4WRT - chains V and B of the 5 polymer chains in the assembly; structure by X-ray diffraction, 2.70 A resolution.

[Chain V]
Molecule: Influenza virus polymerase vRNA promoter 5' end
Sequence (14 nucleotides; numbered 1 to 14; the number before each row is that of its first residue):
     1 AGUAGUAACA AGAG

[Chain B]
Molecule: RNA-directed RNA polymerase catalytic subunit
Organism: Influenza B virus
Notes: EC 2.7.7.48
Reference sequence: Q5V8Y6 (Q5V8Y6_9INFB); numbering as in UniProt (aligned over 1-752)
Amino-acid sequence (772 residues; row label = number of the first residue in the row; numbers below 1 keep their minus sign (Gly-8 is residue -8)):
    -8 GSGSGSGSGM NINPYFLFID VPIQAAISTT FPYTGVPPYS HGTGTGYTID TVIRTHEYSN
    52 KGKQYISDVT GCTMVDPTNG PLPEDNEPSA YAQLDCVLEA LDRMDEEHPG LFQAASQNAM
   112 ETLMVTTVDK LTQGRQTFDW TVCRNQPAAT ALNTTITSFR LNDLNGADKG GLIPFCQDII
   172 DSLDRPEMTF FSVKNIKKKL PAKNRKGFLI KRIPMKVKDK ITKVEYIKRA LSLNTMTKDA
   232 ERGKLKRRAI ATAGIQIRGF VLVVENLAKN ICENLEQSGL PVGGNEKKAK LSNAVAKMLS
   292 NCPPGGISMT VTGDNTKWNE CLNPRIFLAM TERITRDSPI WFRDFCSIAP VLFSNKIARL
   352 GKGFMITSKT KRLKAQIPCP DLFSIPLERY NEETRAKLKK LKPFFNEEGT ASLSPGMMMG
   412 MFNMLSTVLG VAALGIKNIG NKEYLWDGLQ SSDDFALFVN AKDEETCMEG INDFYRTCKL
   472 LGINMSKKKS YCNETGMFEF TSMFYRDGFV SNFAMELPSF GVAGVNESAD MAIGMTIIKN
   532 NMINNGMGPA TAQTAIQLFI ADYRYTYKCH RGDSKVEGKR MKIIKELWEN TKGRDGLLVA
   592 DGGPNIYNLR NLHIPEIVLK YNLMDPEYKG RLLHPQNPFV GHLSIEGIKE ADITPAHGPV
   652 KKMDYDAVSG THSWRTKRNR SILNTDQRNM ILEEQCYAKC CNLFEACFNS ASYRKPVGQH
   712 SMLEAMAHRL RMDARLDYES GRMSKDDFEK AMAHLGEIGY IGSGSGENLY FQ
Disordered / not traced: -8 to 0, 646-652, 750-763
Construct notes: expression tag (-8 to 0, 753-763)
Reported in the primary citation:
  - binding site for Influenza virus polymerase vRNA promoter 3' end: Val184 to Asn186, Arg203, Asn670 to Arg679

[Chain V / chain B interface]
Pairs across the interface - 17 pairs, chain V then chain B:
  A4(V) - His32(B)  phosphate contact
  G5(V) - His32(B)  salt bridge to the phosphate
  U6(V) - Tyr38(B)  hydrogen bond to the phosphate
  U6(V) - Lys237(B)  base contact
  U6(V) - Glu384(B)  base contact
  A7(V) - His32(B)  sugar contact
  A7(V) - Gly33(B)  phosphate contact
  A7(V) - Thr34(B)  phosphate contact
  A7(V) - Tyr38(B)  phosphate contact
  A8(V) - His32(B)  sugar contact
  A8(V) - Gly33(B)  phosphate contact
  A8(V) - Thr34(B)  hydrogen bond to the phosphate
  A8(V) - Met356(B)  phosphate contact
  A8(V) - Gln367(B)  phosphate contact
  C9(V) - Lys365(B)  salt bridge to the phosphate
  G12(V) - Asn675(B)  base contact
  A13(V) - Asn675(B)  sugar contact
Other interface residues (no listed pair), chain V (10 interface residues in all): A10, G14
Other interface residues (no listed pair), chain B (15 interface residues in all): Tyr30, Gly37, Lys202, Arg238, Arg363

[Summary]
Chain V and chain B form an interface of 10 and 15 residues respectively, with 2 hydrogen bonds and 2 salt
bridges. Polar pairs include U6(V)-Tyr38(B), A8(V)-Thr34(B) and G5(V)-His32(B). The paper reports a binding
site for Influenza virus polymerase vRNA promoter 3' end at Val184(B), Arg203(B) and Asn670(B).
Here chain V is Influenza virus polymerase vRNA promoter 5' end and chain B is RNA-directed RNA polymerase
catalytic subunit (Influenza B virus). Entry 4WRT (Crystal structure of Influenza B polymerase with bound vRNA
promoter (form FluB2)) was determined by X-ray diffraction (same publication as 4WSA).
